Entry 6BHA (X-ray diffraction, 1.60 A resolution); this record covers chains A and C of the 3 polymer chains in the assembly.

== Chain A ==
Name: Caspase-3
Source organism: Homo sapiens
Notes: EC 3.4.22.56
UniProt: P42574 (CASP3_HUMAN); residues 1-175 here = UniProt positions 1-175
Chain sequence (175 residues; each row starts with the number of its first residue):
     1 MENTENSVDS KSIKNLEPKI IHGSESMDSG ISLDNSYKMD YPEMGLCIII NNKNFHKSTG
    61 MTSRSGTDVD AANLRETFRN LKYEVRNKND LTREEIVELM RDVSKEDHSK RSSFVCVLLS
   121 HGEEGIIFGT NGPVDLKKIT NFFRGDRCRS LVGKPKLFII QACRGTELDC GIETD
Disordered / not traced: 1-28, 175
Differences from the reference sequence: engineered mutation Val152 (Thr in P42574)
Swiss-Prot annotation at these positions:
  - active site: His121, Cys163
  - modified residue: Met1 (N-acetylmethionine), Lys11 (N6-acetyllysine), Ser26 (Phosphoserine), Cys163 (S-nitrosocysteine)
  - mutagenesis: Asp9 (D9A: In P3-D3A mutant; abolished cleavage and activation, leading to prevent thiol protease activity; when associated with A-28 and A-175), Asp28 (D28A: In P3-D3A mutant; abolished cleavage and activation, leading to prevent thiol protease activity; when associated with A-9 and A-175), Asp175 (D175A: In P3-D3A mutant; abolished cleavage and activation, leading to prevent thiol protease activity; when associated with A-9 and A-28)
From the paper describing this entry:
  - mutagenesis - T152V: unchanged catalytic activity on caspase-7
  - conformationally variable residues (side-chain flip): Arg149
  - post-translational modification sites: Ser150, Thr174 (citing earlier work)
  - allosteric site: Ser150 (citing earlier work)
  - catalytic residues: His121, Cys163 (citing earlier work)

== Chain C ==
Name: Ac-Asp-Glu-Val-Asp-CMK
Chain sequence (6 residues; row label = number of the first residue in the row):
     1 XDEVDX
Modified / non-standard residues: ACE (acetyl group) at position 1; 0QE (chloromethane) at position 6

== Interface between chain A and chain C ==
Residue-residue contacts (10):
  Arg64(A) with Asp5(C), salt bridge
  Ser65(A) with Glu3(C), hydrogen bond
  Ser120(A) with Asp5(C); 0QE_6(C)
  His121(A) with Asp5(C)
  Gly122(A) with Asp5(C)
  Gln161(A) with Asp5(C)
  Ala162(A) with 0QE_6(C)
  Cys163(A) with Asp5(C), hydrogen bond (side chain-backbone); 0QE_6(C)
Interface residues without a listed pair, chain A (9 interface residues in all): Ser63
Interface residues without a listed pair, chain C (4 interface residues in all): Val4

== Overview ==
The interface between chain A and chain C involves 9 residues on one side and 4 on the other; the contacts
include 2 hydrogen bonds and 1 salt bridge. Polar contacts include Arg64(A)-Asp5(C), Ser65(A)-Glu3(C) and
Cys163(A)-Asp5(C). The paper reports catalytic residues His121(A) and Cys163(A); T152V of chain A leaves
catalytic activity on caspase-7 unchanged.
Here chain A is Caspase-3 (Homo sapiens) and chain C is Ac-Asp-Glu-Val-Asp-CMK. Entry 6BHA (Caspase-3 Mutant -
T152V) was determined by X-ray diffraction (same publication as 6BDV, 6BFJ, 6BFK, 6BFL, 6BFO, 6BG0 and 7
further entries).
